Entry 5D98 (X-ray diffraction, 3.90 A resolution); this record covers chains A and B of the 3 polymer chains in the assembly.

# Chain A
Protein: Polymerase acidic protein
Source organism: Influenza C virus (strain C/Johannesburg/1/1966)
UniProtKB: Q9IMP5 (PA_INCJH); numbering as in UniProt (aligned over 1-709)
Chain sequence (709 residues; row label = number of the first residue in the row):
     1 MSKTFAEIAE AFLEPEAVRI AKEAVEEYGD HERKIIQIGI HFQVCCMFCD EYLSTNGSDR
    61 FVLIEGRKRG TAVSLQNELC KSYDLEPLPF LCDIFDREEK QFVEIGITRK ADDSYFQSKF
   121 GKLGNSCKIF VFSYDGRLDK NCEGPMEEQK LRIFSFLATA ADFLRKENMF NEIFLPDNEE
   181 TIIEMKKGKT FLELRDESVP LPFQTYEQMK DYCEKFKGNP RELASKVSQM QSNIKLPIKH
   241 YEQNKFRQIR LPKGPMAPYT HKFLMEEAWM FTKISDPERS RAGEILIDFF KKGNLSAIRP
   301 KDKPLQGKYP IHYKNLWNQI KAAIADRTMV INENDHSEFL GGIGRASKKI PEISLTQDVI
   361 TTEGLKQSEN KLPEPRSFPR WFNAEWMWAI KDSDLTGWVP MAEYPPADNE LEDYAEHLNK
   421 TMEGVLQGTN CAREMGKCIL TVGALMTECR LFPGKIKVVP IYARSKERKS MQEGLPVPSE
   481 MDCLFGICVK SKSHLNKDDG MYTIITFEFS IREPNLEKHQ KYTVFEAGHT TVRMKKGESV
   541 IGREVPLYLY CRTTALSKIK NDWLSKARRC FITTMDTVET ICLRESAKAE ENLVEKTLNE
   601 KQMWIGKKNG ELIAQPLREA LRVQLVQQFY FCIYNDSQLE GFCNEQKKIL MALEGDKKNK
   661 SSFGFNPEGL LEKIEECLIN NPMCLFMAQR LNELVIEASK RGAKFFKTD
Unresolved in the structure: 1-3, 343-344, 495-498, 537-542, 709
Swiss-Prot annotation at these positions:
  - motif: R109 to G124 (Nuclear localization signal 1 (NLS1)), K166 to S228 (Nuclear localization signal 2 (NLS2))
  - binding site (Mn(2+)): H41, E65, D93, E104, I105
Metal / ion sites: Mg2+: E65, D93

# Chain B
Protein: RNA-directed RNA polymerase catalytic subunit
Source organism: Influenza C virus (strain C/Johannesburg/1/1966)
Notes: EC 2.7.7.48
UniProtKB: Q9IMP4 (RDRP_INCJH); numbering as in UniProt (aligned over 1-754)
Chain sequence (754 residues; numbered 1 to 754; the number before each row is that of its first residue):
     1 MEINPYLMFL NNDVTSLIST TYPYTGPPPM SHGSSTKYTL ETIKRTYDYS RTSVEKTSKV
    61 FNIPRRKFCN CLEDKDELVK PTGNVDISSL LGLAEMMEKR MGEGFFKHCV MEAETEILKM
   121 HFSRLTEGRQ TYDWTSERNM PAATALQLTV DAIKETEGPF KGTTMLEYCN KMIEMLDWKE
   181 IKFKKVKTVV RREKDKRSGK EIKTKVPVMG IDSIKHDEFL IRALTINTMA KDGERGKLQR
   241 RAIATPGMIV RPFSKIVETV AQKICEKLKE SGLPVGGNEK KAKLKTTVTS LNARMNSDQF
   301 AVNITGDNSK WNECQQPEAY LALLAYITKD SSDLMKDLCS VAPVLFCNKF VKLGQGIRLS
   361 NKRKTKEVII KAEKMGKYKN LMREEYKNLF EPLEKYIQKD VCFLPGGMLM GMFNMLSTVL
   421 GVSTLCYMDE ELKAKGCFWT GLQSSDDFVL FAVASNWSNI HWTIRRFNAV CKLIGINMSL
   481 EKSYGSLPEL FEFTSMFFDG EFVSNLAMEL PAFTTAGVNE GVDFTAAMSI IKTNMINNSL
   541 SPSTALMALR ICLQEFRATY RVHPWDSRVK GGRMKIINEF IKTIENKDGL LIADGGKLMN
   601 NISTLHIPEE VLKFEKMDEQ YRNRVFNPKN PFTNFDKTID IFRAHGPIRV EENEAVVSTH
   661 SFRTRANRTL LNTDMRAMMA EEKRYQMVCD MFKSVFESAD INPPIGAMSI GEAIEEKLLE
   721 RAKMKRDIGA IEDSEYEEIK DIIRDAKKAR LESR
Unresolved in the structure: 191-207, 428-430, 633-654, 754
Swiss-Prot annotation at these positions:
  - region: R251 to E258 (Promoter-binding site)
  - motif (Nuclear localization signal): V189 to R197, K205 to E218

# Interface between chain A and chain B
Residue-residue contacts (300):
  T4(A) with M111(B); T115(B), hydrogen bond (backbone-side chain)
  F5(A) with M111(B); T115(B)
  I8(A) with T115(B)
  H31(A) with L334(B)
  E32(A) with M111(B)
  R33(A) with L334(B)
  D135(A) with A707(B)
  R165(A) with I705(B); G706(B); A707(B)
  K166(A) with I705(B)
  E167(A) with K119(B), salt bridge
  N168(A) with K119(B); H121(B); T163(B)
  M169(A) with K119(B)
  N171(A) with G162(B); E167(B), hydrogen bond
  I183(A) with L334(B), hydrophobic
  M185(A) with I173(B), hydrophobic; D337(B); L338(B), hydrophobic
  K186(A) with N170(B), hydrogen bond (backbone-side chain); I173(B); E174(B)
  K187(A) with D337(B)
  G188(A) with I173(B); D177(B)
  K189(A) with D177(B)
  T190(A) with L176(B); D177(B), hydrogen bond; H216(B)
  F191(A) with V341(B), hydrophobic; V344(B), hydrophobic
  E193(A) with V60(B)
  L194(A) with N348(B)
  R195(A) with S340(B), hydrogen bond; V344(B)
  E197(A) with S58(B), hydrogen bond; K59(B), hydrogen bond (side chain-backbone); V60(B); R65(B), salt bridge; K67(B), hydrogen bond (backbone-side chain)
  S198(A) with E318(B); V344(B); C347(B); N348(B), hydrogen bond
  V199(A) with K67(B), hydrogen bond (backbone-side chain)
  P200(A) with C69(B), hydrophobic; E318(B)
  L201(A) with N70(B); I87(B), hydrophobic
  Q204(A) with K56(B); K67(B)
  Y206(A) with A325(B); S340(B)
  M209(A) with L321(B), hydrophobic
  K210(A) with K336(B)
  Y212(A) with I87(B), hydrophobic; S88(B), hydrogen bond
  C213(A) with A322(B), hydrogen bond (side chain-backbone); A325(B), hydrophobic; Y326(B)
  E214(A) with K329(B); K336(B), salt bridge
  F216(A) with S88(B); L91(B); G92(B); E95(B)
  K217(A) with E95(B); K99(B)
  G218(A) with E95(B), hydrogen bond (backbone-side chain)
  L223(A) with L432(B), hydrophobic; R466(B), hydrogen bond (backbone-side chain)
  S225(A) with L473(B)
  K226(A) with E431(B), salt bridge; W439(B); R466(B); A469(B); V470(B)
  V227(A) with R466(B)
  Q229(A) with L78(B); A469(B)
  M230(A) with R465(B); A469(B), hydrophobic
  S232(A) with L78(B)
  N233(A) with L78(B); V79(B)
  K235(A) with I464(B), hydrogen bond (side chain-backbone); R465(B); N468(B)
  P237(A) with R465(B)
  K239(A) with W457(B); H461(B)
  E278(A) with K570(B), salt bridge
  R281(A) with K570(B)
  R345(A) with K364(B)
  S347(A) with T365(B); E367(B)
  K348(A) with T365(B), hydrogen bond (backbone-backbone); K366(B); E367(B), hydrogen bond (backbone-backbone)
  K349(A) with E367(B)
  I350(A) with K366(B); E367(B), hydrogen bond (backbone-backbone); V368(B)
  E352(A) with I370(B); K377(B), salt bridge; Y378(B)
  L355(A) with V368(B), hydrophobic; K377(B); Y378(B)
  T356(A) with K377(B)
  G364(A) with N361(B), hydrogen bond (backbone-side chain); R363(B)
  L365(A) with N361(B); R363(B)
  K366(A) with V368(B); L381(B)
  Q367(A) with L359(B); S360(B), hydrogen bond (backbone-backbone)
  S368(A) with I357(B); R358(B), hydrogen bond (side chain-backbone); L359(B)
  E369(A) with R383(B)
  N370(A) with K37(B); R383(B), hydrogen bond (backbone-side chain)
  N383(A) with M1(B), hydrogen bond (side chain-backbone); E2(B); I3(B), hydrogen bond (side chain-backbone)
  W386(A) with P5(B), hydrophobic
  M387(A) with M1(B); I3(B), hydrophobic
  P400(A) with Q554(B)
  M401(A) with I551(B), hydrophobic; Q554(B)
  A402(A) with R550(B); L553(B), hydrophobic; Q554(B), hydrogen bond (backbone-side chain); R557(B)
  E403(A) with R550(B); L553(B); R557(B), salt bridge; K597(B); L598(B), hydrogen bond (side chain-backbone)
  Y404(A) with R550(B)
  P405(A) with L546(B), hydrophobic; L598(B), hydrophobic; N600(B); N601(B)
  P406(A) with L598(B); M599(B); N601(B), hydrogen bond (backbone-side chain)
  L411(A) with I602(B), hydrophobic
  E412(A) with N601(B); S603(B), hydrogen bond
  A415(A) with S543(B), hydrogen bond (backbone-side chain); L546(B); I602(B), hydrophobic
  E416(A) with L546(B)
  L418(A) with S543(B)
  N419(A) with S543(B), hydrogen bond; L546(B); M547(B), hydrogen bond (side chain-backbone); R550(B), hydrogen bond
  E423(A) with M547(B); R550(B), salt bridge
  T447(A) with R561(B)
  M501(A) with H32(B)
  S557(A) with M30(B)
  W563(A) with G26(B), hydrogen bond (side chain-backbone); P27(B); P511(B), hydrophobic
  K566(A) with T514(B); E555(B)
  R568(A) with I551(B); Q554(B); E555(B)
  R569(A) with P511(B); T514(B), hydrogen bond
  C570(A) with T25(B)
  F571(A) with M547(B), hydrophobic
  T573(A) with T25(B); L510(B)
  M575(A) with T544(B); M547(B), hydrophobic
  D576(A) with T544(B), hydrogen bond (backbone-side chain)
  T577(A) with S19(B); T20(B)
  E579(A) with S541(B), hydrogen bond; P542(B); S543(B), hydrogen bond (side chain-backbone); T544(B), hydrogen bond (side chain-backbone)
  T580(A) with S504(B)
  L583(A) with S541(B)
  R584(A) with E501(B); S504(B), hydrogen bond
  K601(A) with N12(B)
  Q602(A) with N11(B)
  M603(A) with N12(B), hydrogen bond
  W604(A) with N4(B); L7(B); M8(B), hydrogen bond (backbone-backbone); N11(B)
  I605(A) with I3(B); N4(B), hydrogen bond (backbone-backbone)
  G606(A) with E2(B); N4(B); L7(B)
  K607(A) with M1(B); E2(B), hydrogen bond (backbone-backbone)
  K608(A) with M1(B)
  L612(A) with L7(B), hydrophobic
  I613(A) with M1(B), hydrophobic
  Q624(A) with M8(B); T20(B)
  Q627(A) with P5(B); T20(B)
  Q628(A) with T20(B); T25(B), hydrogen bond (backbone-side chain)
  F631(A) with T20(B); P23(B), hydrophobic; T25(B)
  C632(A) with T25(B); G26(B); P27(B)
  N635(A) with P23(B); G26(B); P27(B), hydrogen bond (side chain-backbone)
  S637(A) with P29(B); K237(B); L238(B)
  Q638(A) with L238(B)
  E640(A) with P27(B); R235(B), salt bridge; G236(B), hydrogen bond (side chain-backbone)
  G641(A) with G236(B)
  F642(A) with Y6(B)
  C643(A) with T21(B), hydrogen bond (side chain-backbone); P23(B)
  N644(A) with Y22(B); R235(B); G236(B)
  Q646(A) with Y6(B), hydrogen bond; T21(B)
  K647(A) with Y22(B), hydrogen bond; E492(B), salt bridge
  K648(A) with K482(B); Y484(B)
  L650(A) with F9(B), hydrophobic; V14(B), hydrophobic
  M651(A) with Y484(B); L490(B); F497(B), hydrophobic
  L653(A) with V14(B), hydrophobic
  E654(A) with D13(B); V14(B), hydrogen bond (side chain-backbone); T15(B), hydrogen bond (side chain-backbone); L490(B); D499(B)
  G655(A) with L490(B)
  K657(A) with F9(B); L10(B), hydrogen bond (side chain-backbone)
  K658(A) with D13(B); E489(B), salt bridge; D499(B), salt bridge
  K660(A) with S486(B); L487(B), hydrogen bond (backbone-backbone); E489(B), salt bridge; L490(B); D499(B), salt bridge
  S661(A) with W457(B)
  S662(A) with G485(B); S486(B)
  F663(A) with N303(B); I304(B), hydrophobic; Y484(B); G485(B), hydrogen bond (backbone-backbone); S486(B)
  F665(A) with M478(B), hydrophobic; L480(B); S483(B)
  N666(A) with L480(B), hydrogen bond (backbone-backbone); E481(B)
  G669(A) with E481(B)
  L670(A) with E481(B)
  E676(A) with L238(B); Q239(B)
  C677(A) with L238(B), hydrophobic
  M687(A) with Y6(B), hydrophobic
  R690(A) with E2(B), salt bridge; I3(B), hydrogen bond (side chain-backbone); N4(B), hydrogen bond (backbone-side chain)
  L691(A) with Y6(B), hydrophobic
  E693(A) with N4(B)
  L694(A) with Y6(B); L10(B), hydrophobic
  A698(A) with L10(B), hydrophobic
Interface residues without a listed pair, chain A (166 interface residues in all): E184, E222, I234, I238, P277, A346, Y414, I559, I572, I581, V623, L639, E645, K673, F686, E697
Interface residues without a listed pair, chain B (169 interface residues in all): S16, L17, P28, S89, E112, L118, L220, L224, V302, A319, I369, K374, Y427, K472, F491, L506, L540, A548, P564, R568

# Summary
166 residues of chain A face 169 of chain B across their interface; the contacts include 57 hydrogen bonds and
15 salt bridges. Among the polar pairs are E167(A)-K119(B), E197(A)-R65(B) and E214(A)-K336(B). UniProt lists
5 Mn2+-binding residues on chain A.
Here chain A is Polymerase acidic protein and chain B is RNA-directed RNA polymerase catalytic subunit, both
from Influenza C virus (strain C/Johannesburg/1/1966). Entry 5D98 (Influenza C Virus RNA-dependent RNA
Polymerase - Space group P43212) was determined by X-ray diffraction together with 5D9A from the same study.
